8CBS - chains B and C of the 4 polymer chains in the assembly; structure by X-ray diffraction, 1.70 A resolution.

== Chain B ==
Molecule: Integrase
From: Human immunodeficiency virus 1
Notes: EC 2.7.7.-, 3.1.-.-
Reference sequence: P12497 (POL_HV1N5); the construct has insertions or renumbered stretches relative to UniProt, so the offset changes along the chain: -19 to 49 = UniProt 1367-1435; 50-212 = UniProt 1197-1359
Amino-acid sequence (233 residues; each row starts with the number of its first residue; numbers below 1 keep their minus sign (Ser-20 is residue -20)):
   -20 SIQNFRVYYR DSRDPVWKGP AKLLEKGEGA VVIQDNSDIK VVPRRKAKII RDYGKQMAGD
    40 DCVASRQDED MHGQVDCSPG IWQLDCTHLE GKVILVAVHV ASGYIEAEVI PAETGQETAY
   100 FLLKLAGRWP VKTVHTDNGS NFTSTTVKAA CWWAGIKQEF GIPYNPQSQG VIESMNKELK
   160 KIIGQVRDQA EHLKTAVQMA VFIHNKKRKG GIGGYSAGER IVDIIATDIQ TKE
Not modelled in the structure: -20 to 55, 141-148, 189-192, 209-212
Differences from the reference sequence: expression tag (-20); engineered mutation Glu4 (Trp1390 in P12497), Lys185 (Phe1332 in P12497)
Swiss-Prot annotation at these positions:
  - DNA-binding region: Phe-16 to Asp31 (Integrase-type)
  - binding site (Mg(2+)): Asp64, Asp116, Glu152
Bound ions: Mg2+: Asp64, Asp116
Small-molecule neighbours:
  - U5L ((2S)-2-[3-cyclopropyl-6-methyl-2-(5-methyl-3,4-dihydro-2H-chromen-6-yl)phenyl]-2-[(2-methylpropan-2-yl)oxy]ethanoic acid), molecule 1: Gln95, Ala98, Tyr99, Leu102, Thr124, Thr125, Ala128, Ala129, Trp132
  - U5L, molecule 2: Gln168, Ala169, Glu170, His171, Lys173, Thr174, Met178
From the paper describing this entry:
  - binding site for U5L: Glu170, His171, Thr174
  - mutagenesis - T174I: decreased growth

== Chain C ==
Molecule: Integrase
From: Human immunodeficiency virus 1
Notes: EC 2.7.7.-, 3.1.-.-
Reference sequence: P12497 (POL_HV1N5); the construct has insertions or renumbered stretches relative to UniProt, so the offset changes along the chain: 220-288 = UniProt 1367-1435; 289-451 = UniProt 1197-1359
Amino-acid sequence (233 residues; row label = number of the first residue in the row):
   219 SIQNFRVYYR DSRDPVWKGP AKLLEKGEGA VVIQDNSDIK VVPRRKAKII RDYGKQMAGD
   279 DCVASRQDED MHGQVDCSPG IWQLDCTHLE GKVILVAVHV ASGYIEAEVI PAETGQETAY
   339 FLLKLAGRWP VKTVHTDNGS NFTSTTVKAA CWWAGIKQEF GIPYNPQSQG VIESMNKELK
   399 KIIGQVRDQA EHLKTAVQMA VFIHNKKRKG GIGGYSAGER IVDIIATDIQ TKE
Not modelled in the structure: 219-221, 274-451
Differences from the reference sequence: expression tag (219); engineered mutation Glu243 (Trp1390 in P12497), Lys424 (Phe1332 in P12497)
Swiss-Prot annotation at these positions:
  - DNA-binding region: Phe223 to Asp270 (Integrase-type)
  - binding site (Mg(2+)): Asp303, Asp355, Glu391
Small-molecule neighbours: U5L ((2S)-2-[3-cyclopropyl-6-methyl-2-(5-methyl-3,4-dihydro-2H-chromen-6-yl)phenyl]-2-[(2-methylpropan-2-yl)oxy]ethanoic acid): Tyr226, Trp235, Lys266, Ile268
From the paper describing this entry:
  - binding site for U5L: Lys266

== How chain B and chain C interact ==
Residue-residue contacts (5; chain B residue first):
  Gln168(B) - Ile267(C)
  Gln168(B) - Ile268(C)
  Gln168(B) - Arg269(C)  hydrogen bond (side chain-backbone)
  Glu170(B) - Lys266(C)
  Ile182(B) - Tyr271(C)  hydrophobic
Other interface residues (no listed pair), chain B (5 interface residues in all): Gln164, Phe181

== Overview ==
The chain B/chain C interface involves 5 residues from each chain, with 1 hydrogen bond. Its one
hydrogen-bonded contact is Gln168(B)-Arg269(C). One compound U5L molecule is bound between chain B and chain
C. From the paper: a binding site for U5L at Glu170(B), His171(B) and Lys266(C) among others; T174I of chain B
reduces growth.
Both chains are Integrase (Human immunodeficiency virus 1). Entry 8CBS (HIV-1 Integrase Catalytic Core Domain
and C-Terminal Domain in Complex with Allosteric Integrase Inhibitor MUT871) was determined by X-ray
diffraction together with 8BV2, 8CBR, 8CBT, 8CBU and 8CBV from the same study.
